7ZW1 - chains B and C of the 3 polymer chains in the assembly; structure by electron microscopy, 3.70 A resolution.

== Chain B ==
Molecule: Rod outer segment membrane protein 1
From: Homo sapiens
Reference sequence: Q03395 (ROM1_HUMAN); residue numbers follow UniProt; this construct covers 2-351
Sequence (352 residues; numbered 0 to 351; the number before each row is that of its first residue; numbering starts at 0):
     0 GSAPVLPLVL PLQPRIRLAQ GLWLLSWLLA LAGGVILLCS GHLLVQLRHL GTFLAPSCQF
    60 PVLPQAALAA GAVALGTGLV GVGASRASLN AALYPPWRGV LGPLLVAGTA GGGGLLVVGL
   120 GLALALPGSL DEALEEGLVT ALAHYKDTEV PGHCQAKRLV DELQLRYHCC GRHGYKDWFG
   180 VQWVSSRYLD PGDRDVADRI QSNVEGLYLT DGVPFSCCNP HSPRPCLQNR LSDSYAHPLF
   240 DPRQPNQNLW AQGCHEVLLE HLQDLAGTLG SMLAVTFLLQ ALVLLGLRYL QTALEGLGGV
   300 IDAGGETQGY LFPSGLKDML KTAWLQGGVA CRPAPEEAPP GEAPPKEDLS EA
Disordered / not traced: 0-6, 323-351
Sequence notes: expression tag (0-1)
Curated features (UniProtKB/Swiss-Prot):
  - natural variant: Arg229 (R229H: In patients with macular dysfunction)
Disulfides: Cys168-Cys253, Cys169-Cys216, Cys217-Cys225

== Chain C ==
Molecule: Nanobody
Notes: antibody fragment or engineered binder
Sequence (132 residues; row label = number of the first residue in the row):
     2 SQVQLQESGG GLVQAGGSLR LSCAASTRTT SRYTVGWFCQ APGKEREFVA AVHWSGGSTW
    62 YADSVKGRFT ISRDNAKNTV YLQMNSLKQE DTAVYYCAAA EPRRYSYYMR PDEYNYWGQG
   122 TQVTVSSAAP LE
Disordered / not traced: 129-133
Disulfides: Cys24-Cys98

== Chain B / chain C interface ==
Residue-residue contacts (28; chain B residue first):
  Leu141(B) - Tyr106(C)
  Gly170(B) - Tyr106(C)
  Arg171(B) - Tyr106(C)  hydrogen bond (side chain-backbone)
  His172(B) - Arg104(C)
  His172(B) - Arg105(C)  hydrogen bond (side chain-backbone)
  His172(B) - Tyr106(C)
  Gly173(B) - Arg104(C)
  Gly173(B) - Tyr106(C)
  Tyr174(B) - Arg104(C)  hydrogen bond (backbone-side chain)
  Lys175(B) - Glu102(C)
  Lys175(B) - Arg104(C)
  Lys175(B) - Glu114(C)  hydrogen bond (side chain-backbone)
  Lys175(B) - Asn116(C)  hydrogen bond
  Asp176(B) - Arg104(C)  hydrogen bond (backbone-side chain)
  Asp176(B) - Ser107(C)
  Asp176(B) - Tyr109(C)
  Asp176(B) - Met110(C)
  Asp176(B) - Glu114(C)
  Trp177(B) - Arg104(C)
  Trp177(B) - Tyr106(C)
  Phe178(B) - Asp113(C)
  Gly179(B) - Tyr109(C)  hydrogen bond (backbone-side chain)
  Asp210(B) - Asp113(C)
  Ser231(B) - Asp113(C)  hydrogen bond (side chain-backbone)
  Pro241(B) - Asn116(C)
  Arg242(B) - Ser2(C)  hydrogen bond (side chain-backbone)
  Arg242(B) - Gln3(C)
  Glu255(B) - Arg105(C)
Other interface residues (no listed pair), chain B (17 interface residues in all): Thr209
Other interface residues (no listed pair), chain C (15 interface residues in all): Ala101, Pro103, Arg111

== Summary ==
17 residues of chain B face 15 of chain C across their interface; the contacts include 9 hydrogen bonds. Polar
pairs include Arg171(B)-Tyr106(C), His172(B)-Arg105(C) and Tyr174(B)-Arg104(C).
Chain B is Rod outer segment membrane protein 1 (Homo sapiens) and chain C is Nanobody; the structure, Human
PRPH2-ROM1 hetero-dimer, was determined by electron microscopy.
